PDB entry 2WYL | X-ray diffraction, 2.59 A resolution | chains B and C of the 6 polymer chains in the assembly

# Chain B (and C)
Name: L-ascorbate-6-phosphate lactonase ulag
From: Escherichia coli
Notes: EC 3.1.1.-; chain C of this document is another copy of the same molecule, construct and numbering; everything in this record applies to it too
UniProt: P39300 (ULAG_ECOLI); residues 1-354 here = UniProt positions 1-354
Chain sequence (360 residues; each row starts with the number of its first residue):
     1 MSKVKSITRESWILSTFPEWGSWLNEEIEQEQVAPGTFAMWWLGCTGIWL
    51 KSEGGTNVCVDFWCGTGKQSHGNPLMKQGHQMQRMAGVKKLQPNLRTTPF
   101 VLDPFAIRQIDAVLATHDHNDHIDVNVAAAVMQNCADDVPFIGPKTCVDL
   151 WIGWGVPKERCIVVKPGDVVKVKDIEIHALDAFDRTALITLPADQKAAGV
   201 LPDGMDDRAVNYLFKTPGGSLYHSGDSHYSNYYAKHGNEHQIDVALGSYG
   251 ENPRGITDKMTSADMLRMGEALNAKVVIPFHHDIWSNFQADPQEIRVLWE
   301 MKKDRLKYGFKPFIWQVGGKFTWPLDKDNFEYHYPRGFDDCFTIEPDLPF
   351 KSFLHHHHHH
Disordered / not traced: 73-90, 187-203, 338-360 (chain C: 73-91, 185-203, 338-360)
Modified positions: Mse1, Mse40, Mse132, Mse205, Mse260, Mse265, Mse268, Mse301 (selenomethionine; parent Met); Mse76, Mse82, Mse85 (selenomethionine)

# How chain B and chain C interact
Pairs across the interface - 59 pairs, chain B then chain C:
  Tyr229(B) with Thr257(C)
  Asn231(B) with Gly255(C); Ile256(C), hydrogen bond (side chain-backbone); Thr257(C), hydrogen bond
  Ala234(B) with Arg254(C), hydrogen bond (backbone-side chain); Gly255(C)
  Gly237(B) with Arg254(C)
  Asn238(B) with Arg254(C), hydrogen bond
  Glu251(B) with Lys302(C), salt bridge; Arg305(C), salt bridge; Leu306(C)
  Asn252(B) with Arg267(C)
  Arg254(B) with Ala234(C), hydrogen bond (side chain-backbone); Gly237(C); Asn238(C), hydrogen bond; Glu270(C), hydrogen bond (side chain-backbone); Ala271(C), hydrogen bond (side chain-backbone); Asn273(C)
  Gly255(B) with Asn231(C); Ala234(C)
  Ile256(B) with Asn231(C), hydrogen bond (backbone-side chain); Arg267(C), hydrogen bond (backbone-side chain)
  Thr257(B) with Tyr229(C); Asn231(C), hydrogen bond; Arg267(C), hydrogen bond
  Thr261(B) with Ala263(C); Asp264(C); Arg267(C)
  Ser262(B) with Leu298(C)
  Ala263(B) with Thr261(C)
  Asp264(B) with Thr261(C)
  Arg267(B) with Asn252(C); Ile256(C), hydrogen bond (side chain-backbone); Thr257(C), hydrogen bond; Thr261(C)
  Glu270(B) with Arg254(C), hydrogen bond (backbone-side chain)
  Ala271(B) with Arg254(C), hydrogen bond (backbone-side chain)
  Asn273(B) with Arg254(C), hydrogen bond
  Gln289(B) with Arg305(C)
  Asp291(B) with Mse301(C); Arg305(C)
  Gln293(B) with Mse301(C)
  Glu294(B) with Leu298(C); Mse301(C); Lys302(C), salt bridge; Arg305(C), salt bridge
  Val297(B) with Val297(C), hydrophobic
  Leu298(B) with Ser262(C); Glu294(C); Leu298(C), hydrophobic
  Mse301(B) with Gln293(C); Glu294(C); Val297(C), hydrophobic
  Lys302(B) with Glu251(C), salt bridge; Glu294(C), salt bridge
  Arg305(B) with Gln289(C); Asp291(C); Glu294(C), salt bridge
  Leu306(B) with Glu251(C)

# Summary
Chain B and chain C each contribute 29 residues to their interface; the contacts include 17 hydrogen bonds and
7 salt bridges. Polar pairs include Glu251(B)-Lys302(C), Glu251(B)-Arg305(C) and Glu294(B)-Lys302(C).
Chain B and chain C are both L-ascorbate-6-phosphate lactonase ulag (Escherichia coli); the structure, Apo
structure of a metallo-b-lactamase, was determined by X-ray diffraction (same publication as 2WYM).
